PDB entry 3LF0 | X-ray diffraction, 2.40 A resolution | chains A and C of the 3 polymer chains in the assembly

Chain A (and C):
Protein: Nitrogen regulatory protein P-II
Organism: Mycobacterium tuberculosis
Notes: chain C of this document is another copy of the same molecule, construct and numbering; everything in this record applies to it too
UniProt: P64249 (GLNB_MYCTU); residue numbers follow UniProt; this construct covers 1-112
Amino-acid sequence (114 residues; each row starts with the number of its first residue; numbers below 1 keep their minus sign (Ser-1 is residue -1)):
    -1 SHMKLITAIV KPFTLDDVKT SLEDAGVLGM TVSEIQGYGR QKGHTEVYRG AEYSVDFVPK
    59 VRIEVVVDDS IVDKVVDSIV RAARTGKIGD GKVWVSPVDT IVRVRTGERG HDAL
Not modelled in the structure: 39-53 (chain C: -1, 39-50)
Sequence notes: expression tag (-1 to 0)
Small-molecule neighbours:
  - ATP (adenosine-5'-triphosphate), molecule 1: Ile7, Ile33, Gly35, Tyr36, Gly37, Arg38, Lys58, Lys85, Ile86, Gly87, Asp88, Gly89, Lys90, Trp92
  - ATP, molecule 2: Gly27, Met28, Thr29, Glu62, Val63, Val64, Arg101, Arg103, Ala111, Leu112
What the authors report for this chain:
  - conformationally variable residues (order/disorder transition): Gln39 to Val53
  - binding site for ATP: Ile7, Leu26, Gly27, Met28, Thr29, Tyr36, Arg38, Val64, Gly87, Gly89, Lys90, Trp92, Arg101, Arg103, Leu112
  - contacts within the chain: Arg101-Leu112 (hydrogen bond)
  - self-association interface (contacts with another copy of this molecule); pairs are residue here / residue on that copy: Thr98-Val93 (backbone contact), Val100-Val91, Val102-Lys90, Thr104-Arg82 (hydrogen bond), Ala111-Lys90 (hydrogen bond)

Chain A / chain C interface:
Residue-residue contacts (51; chain A residue first):
  Lys17(A) - Tyr36(C)
  Lys17(A) - Asp54(C)  salt bridge
  Lys17(A) - Phe55(C)
  Glu21(A) - Tyr36(C)  hydrogen bond
  Leu26(A) - Tyr36(C)
  Gly27(A) - Tyr36(C)
  Met28(A) - Gly35(C)
  Met28(A) - Tyr36(C)  hydrogen bond (backbone-backbone)
  Thr29(A) - Ile7(C)
  Thr29(A) - Ile33(C)
  Thr29(A) - Gln34(C)
  Val30(A) - Ile33(C)
  Val30(A) - Gln34(C)  hydrogen bond (backbone-backbone)
  Val30(A) - Tyr51(C)  hydrophobic
  Val30(A) - Phe55(C)  hydrophobic
  Ser31(A) - Arg60(C)  hydrogen bond
  Glu32(A) - Tyr51(C)
  Arg60(A) - Arg60(C)
  Glu62(A) - Arg60(C)  salt bridge
  Val64(A) - Trp92(C)  hydrophobic
  Pro95(A) - Ser94(C)
  Pro95(A) - Pro95(C)
  Val96(A) - Val93(C)
  Asp97(A) - Lys2(C)  salt bridge
  Asp97(A) - Val93(C)  hydrogen bond (backbone-backbone)
  Asp97(A) - Pro95(C)
  Thr98(A) - Trp92(C)
  Thr98(A) - Val93(C)  hydrogen bond (backbone-backbone)
  Ile99(A) - Lys90(C)
  Ile99(A) - Val91(C)
  Ile99(A) - Trp92(C)  hydrophobic
  Val100(A) - Val74(C)  hydrophobic
  Val100(A) - Lys90(C)
  Val100(A) - Val91(C)  hydrogen bond (backbone-backbone)
  Arg101(A) - Arg38(C)
  Arg101(A) - Gly89(C)
  Arg101(A) - Lys90(C)
  Val102(A) - Val78(C)
  Val102(A) - Ala81(C)
  Val102(A) - Arg82(C)  hydrogen bond (backbone-side chain)
  Val102(A) - Asp88(C)
  Val102(A) - Gly89(C)  hydrogen bond (backbone-backbone)
  Val102(A) - Lys90(C)
  Val102(A) - Val91(C)  hydrophobic
  Arg103(A) - Arg82(C)  hydrogen bond (backbone-side chain)
  Arg103(A) - Gly84(C)
  Arg103(A) - Lys85(C)
  Arg103(A) - Asp88(C)
  Thr104(A) - Arg82(C)
  Gly105(A) - Arg82(C)
  Ala111(A) - Lys90(C)  hydrogen bond (backbone-side chain)
Also at the interface, not in a pair above, chain A (28 interface residues in all): Leu3, Leu13, Asp14, Leu112
Also at the interface, not in a pair above, chain C (29 interface residues in all): Glu32, Gly37, Ser52, Ile86

Overview:
28 residues of chain A and 29 residues of chain C are in contact, with 11 hydrogen bonds and 3 salt bridges.
Among the polar pairs are Lys17(A)-Asp54(C), Glu62(A)-Arg60(C) and Asp97(A)-Lys2(C). Bound to chain A: ATP.
From the paper: a binding site for ATP at Ile7(A), Leu26(A) and Gly27(A) among others; conformational
variability at Gln39(A).
Chain A and chain C are both Nitrogen regulatory protein P-II (Mycobacterium tuberculosis); the structure,
Crystal structure of the ATP bound Mycobacterium tuberculosis nitrogen regulatory PII protein, was determined
by X-ray diffraction (same publication as 3BZQ).
